4W82 - chains A and B; structure by X-ray diffraction, 1.70 A resolution.

== Chain A (and B) ==
Name: Fatty acid synthase
Source organism: Homo sapiens
Notes: EC 1.3.1.39; fragment: enoyl-ACP-reductase domain; chain B of this document is another copy of the same molecule, construct and numbering; everything in this record applies to it too
UniProt: P49327 (FAS_HUMAN); residue numbers follow UniProt; this construct covers 1529-1867
Chain sequence (339 residues; row label = number of the first residue in the row):
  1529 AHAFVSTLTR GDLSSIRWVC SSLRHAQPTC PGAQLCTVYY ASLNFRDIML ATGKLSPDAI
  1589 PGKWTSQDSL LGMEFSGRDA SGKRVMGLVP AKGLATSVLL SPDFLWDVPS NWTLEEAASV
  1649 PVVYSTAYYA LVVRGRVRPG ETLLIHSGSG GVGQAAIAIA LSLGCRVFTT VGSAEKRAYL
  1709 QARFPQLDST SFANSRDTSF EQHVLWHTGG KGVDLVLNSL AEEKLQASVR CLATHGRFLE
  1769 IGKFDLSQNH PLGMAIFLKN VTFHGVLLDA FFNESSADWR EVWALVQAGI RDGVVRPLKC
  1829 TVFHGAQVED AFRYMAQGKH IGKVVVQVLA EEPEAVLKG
Not modelled in the structure: 1529, 1550-1557, 1725-1726, 1747-1750, 1771-1782, 1862-1867 (chain B: 1529, 1550-1559, 1590-1595, 1771-1781, 1801-1804, 1866-1867)
Swiss-Prot annotation at these positions:
  - modified residue: S1584 (Phosphoserine), S1594 (Phosphoserine), K1704 (N6-(pyridoxal phosphate)lysine), K1771 (N6-acetyllysine), K1847 (N6-acetyllysine)

== Interface between chain A and chain B ==
Contacting residue pairs - 43 pairs, chain A then chain B:
  Y1657(A) with H1763(B), hydrogen bond; N1788(B), hydrogen bond
  R1662(A) with N1788(B), hydrogen bond; V1789(B), hydrogen bond (side chain-backbone); T1790(B), hydrogen bond
  H1763(A) with Y1657(B), hydrogen bond
  E1768(A) with F1785(B)
  G1770(A) with F1785(B)
  F1785(A) with E1768(B); G1770(B); G1793(B); V1794(B); L1795(B)
  L1786(A) with A1798(B)
  N1788(A) with Y1657(B), hydrogen bond; R1662(B), hydrogen bond; G1793(B); V1794(B); L1795(B), hydrogen bond (side chain-backbone); A1798(B)
  V1789(A) with R1662(B), hydrogen bond (backbone-side chain); F1791(B); H1792(B); G1793(B), hydrogen bond (backbone-backbone)
  T1790(A) with R1662(B), hydrogen bond; T1790(B); F1791(B); H1792(B), hydrogen bond
  F1791(A) with T1790(B); F1791(B), hydrogen bond (backbone-backbone)
  H1792(A) with V1789(B); T1790(B), hydrogen bond
  G1793(A) with F1785(B); N1788(B); V1789(B), hydrogen bond (backbone-backbone)
  V1794(A) with F1785(B); N1788(B)
  L1795(A) with F1785(B); L1786(B), hydrophobic; N1788(B), hydrogen bond (backbone-side chain)
  A1798(A) with L1786(B); N1788(B)
  D1806(A) with H1763(B), salt bridge
Interface residues without a listed pair, chain A (20 interface residues in all): I1769, I1784, F1799
Interface residues without a listed pair, chain B (19 interface residues in all): I1769, I1784, F1799

== In short ==
The interface between chain A and chain B involves 20 residues on one side and 19 on the other, with 17
hydrogen bonds and 1 salt bridge. Among the polar pairs are D1806(A)-H1763(B), Y1657(A)-H1763(B) and
Y1657(A)-N1788(B).
Chain A and chain B are both Fatty acid synthase (Homo sapiens); the structure, Enoyl-acyl carrier
protein-reductase domain from human fatty acid synthase, was determined by X-ray diffraction (same publication
as 4W9N).
